8PR2 - chains B and C of the 6 polymer chains in the assembly; structure by electron microscopy, 3.80 A resolution.

== Chain B (and C) ==
Name: C-Jun-amino-terminal kinase-interacting protein 3
Organism: Homo sapiens
Notes: chain C of this document is another copy of the same molecule, construct and numbering; everything in this record applies to it too
UniProt: Q9UPT6 (JIP3_HUMAN); numbering as in UniProt (aligned over 1-560)
Amino-acid sequence (581 residues; each row starts with the number of its first residue; numbers below 1 keep their minus sign (Ser-6 is residue -6)):
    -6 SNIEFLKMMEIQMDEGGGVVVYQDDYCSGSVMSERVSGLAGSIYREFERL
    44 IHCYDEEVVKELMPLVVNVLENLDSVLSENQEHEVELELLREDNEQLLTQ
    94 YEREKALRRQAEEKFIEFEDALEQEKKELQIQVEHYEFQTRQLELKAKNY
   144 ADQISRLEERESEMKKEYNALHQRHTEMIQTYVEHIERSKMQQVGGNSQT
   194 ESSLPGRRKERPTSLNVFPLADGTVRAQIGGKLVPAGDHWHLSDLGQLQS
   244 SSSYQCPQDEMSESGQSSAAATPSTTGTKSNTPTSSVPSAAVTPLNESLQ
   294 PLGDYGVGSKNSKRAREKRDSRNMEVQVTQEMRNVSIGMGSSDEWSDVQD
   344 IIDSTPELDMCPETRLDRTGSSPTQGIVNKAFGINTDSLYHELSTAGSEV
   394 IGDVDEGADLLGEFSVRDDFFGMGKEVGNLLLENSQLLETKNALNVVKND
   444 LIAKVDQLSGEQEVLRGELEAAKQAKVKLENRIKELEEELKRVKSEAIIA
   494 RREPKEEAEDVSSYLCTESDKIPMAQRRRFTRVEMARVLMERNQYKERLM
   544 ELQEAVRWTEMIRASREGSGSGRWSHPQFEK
Not modelled in the structure: -6 to 64, 171-574
Construct notes: expression tag (-6 to 0, 561-574)
Reported in the primary citation:
  - mutagenesis - L382A/Y383A/E385A: abolished binding to pointed end
  - disease-associated variants - L444P: abolished binding to Arf6
  - mutagenesis - L444P: unchanged binding to pointed end

== Interface between chain B and chain C ==
Contacting residue pairs (88; chain B residue first):
  Asn65(B) - Leu66(C)
  Leu66(B) - Leu66(C)  hydrophobic
  Val69(B) - Leu66(C)  hydrophobic
  Val69(B) - Val69(C)  hydrophobic
  Val69(B) - Leu70(C)  hydrophobic
  Leu70(B) - Val69(C)  hydrophobic
  Glu72(B) - Asn73(C)  hydrogen bond
  Asn73(B) - Glu72(C)  hydrogen bond
  Asn73(B) - Asn73(C)  hydrogen bond (backbone-side chain)
  His76(B) - Asn73(C)
  His76(B) - His76(C)
  His76(B) - Glu77(C)  salt bridge
  Glu77(B) - His76(C)  salt bridge
  Leu80(B) - His76(C)
  Leu83(B) - Leu80(C)  hydrophobic
  Leu83(B) - Leu83(C)  hydrophobic
  Leu83(B) - Arg84(C)
  Leu83(B) - Asn87(C)
  Asn87(B) - Asp86(C)
  Asn87(B) - Asn87(C)  hydrogen bond
  Asn87(B) - Leu90(C)
  Leu90(B) - Asn87(C)
  Leu90(B) - Leu91(C)  hydrophobic
  Gln93(B) - Tyr94(C)  hydrogen bond
  Tyr94(B) - Gln93(C)
  Tyr94(B) - Tyr94(C)
  Tyr94(B) - Glu97(C)  hydrogen bond
  Glu97(B) - Tyr94(C)
  Glu97(B) - Glu97(C)
  Glu97(B) - Lys98(C)  hydrogen bond (side chain-backbone)
  Glu97(B) - Arg101(C)  salt bridge
  Lys98(B) - Glu97(C)  salt bridge
  Leu100(B) - Arg101(C)
  Arg101(B) - Glu97(C)  salt bridge
  Arg101(B) - Leu100(C)
  Arg101(B) - Arg101(C)
  Ala104(B) - Glu105(C)
  Glu105(B) - Leu100(C)
  Glu105(B) - Ala104(C)
  Phe108(B) - Phe108(C)  hydrophobic
  Phe111(B) - Phe108(C)  hydrophobic
  Phe111(B) - Phe111(C)  hydrophobic
  Phe111(B) - Glu112(C)
  Glu112(B) - Phe111(C)
  Leu115(B) - Phe111(C)  hydrophobic
  Leu115(B) - Leu115(C)  hydrophobic
  Glu116(B) - Leu115(C)
  Glu118(B) - Lys119(C)  salt bridge
  Lys119(B) - Leu115(C)
  Lys119(B) - Glu118(C)  salt bridge
  Lys119(B) - Leu122(C)
  Gln123(B) - Leu122(C)
  Val126(B) - Val126(C)  hydrophobic
  Tyr129(B) - Val126(C)
  Tyr129(B) - Tyr129(C)  hydrophobic
  Tyr129(B) - Glu130(C)
  Glu130(B) - Tyr129(C)
  Gln132(B) - Thr133(C)
  Thr133(B) - Thr133(C)  hydrogen bond
  Leu136(B) - Thr133(C)
  Leu136(B) - Leu136(C)  hydrophobic
  Leu136(B) - Glu137(C)
  Glu137(B) - Leu136(C)
  Ala140(B) - Lys139(C)
  Tyr143(B) - Tyr143(C)  hydrogen bond (side chain-backbone)
  Tyr143(B) - Ala144(C)  hydrogen bond (side chain-backbone)
  Tyr143(B) - Ile147(C)
  Gln146(B) - Glu151(C)
  Ile147(B) - Gln146(C)
  Ile147(B) - Ile147(C)  hydrophobic
  Leu150(B) - Ile147(C)  hydrophobic
  Leu150(B) - Leu150(C)  hydrophobic
  Leu150(B) - Glu151(C)
  Arg153(B) - Glu154(C)  salt bridge
  Glu154(B) - Arg153(C)  salt bridge
  Met157(B) - Glu154(C)
  Met157(B) - Met157(C)  hydrophobic
  Met157(B) - Lys158(C)
  Lys158(B) - Met157(C)
  Tyr161(B) - Glu160(C)  hydrogen bond
  Tyr161(B) - Tyr161(C)  hydrophobic
  Tyr161(B) - Leu164(C)  hydrophobic
  Leu164(B) - Tyr161(C)  hydrophobic
  Leu164(B) - Leu164(C)  hydrophobic
  Leu164(B) - His165(C)
  His168(B) - Leu164(C)
  His168(B) - Arg167(C)
  His168(B) - His168(C)
Also at the interface, not in a pair above, chain B (55 interface residues in all): Arg84, Asp86, Leu91, Lys107, Leu122, Arg134, Ala144, Arg167
Also at the interface, not in a pair above, chain C (57 interface residues in all): Asn65, Glu79, Lys107, Gln123, Ala140

== Overview ==
55 residues of chain B face 57 of chain C across their interface, with 11 hydrogen bonds and 9 salt bridges.
Polar pairs include His76(B)-Glu77(C), Glu97(B)-Arg101(C) and Lys98(B)-Glu97(C). The paper reports that
L382A/Y383A/E385A of chain B abolish binding to pointed end; L444P of chain B abolishes binding to Arf6.
Chain B and chain C are both C-Jun-amino-terminal kinase-interacting protein 3 (Homo sapiens); the structure,
Cytoplasmic dynein-1 heavy chain bound to JIP3-LZI, was determined by electron microscopy, deposited together
with 8PQW, 8PQY, 8PQZ, 8PR0, 8PR1, 8PR3 and 8PR4.
